PDB entry 5MIU | X-ray diffraction, 3.50 A resolution | chain A

== Chain A ==
Protein: Apoptosis-inducing factor 1, mitochondrial
Organism: Mus musculus
Notes: EC 1.1.1.-
Reference sequence: Q9Z0X1 (AIFM1_MOUSE); residue numbers follow UniProt; this construct covers 78-612
Chain sequence (535 residues; row label = number of the first residue in the row):
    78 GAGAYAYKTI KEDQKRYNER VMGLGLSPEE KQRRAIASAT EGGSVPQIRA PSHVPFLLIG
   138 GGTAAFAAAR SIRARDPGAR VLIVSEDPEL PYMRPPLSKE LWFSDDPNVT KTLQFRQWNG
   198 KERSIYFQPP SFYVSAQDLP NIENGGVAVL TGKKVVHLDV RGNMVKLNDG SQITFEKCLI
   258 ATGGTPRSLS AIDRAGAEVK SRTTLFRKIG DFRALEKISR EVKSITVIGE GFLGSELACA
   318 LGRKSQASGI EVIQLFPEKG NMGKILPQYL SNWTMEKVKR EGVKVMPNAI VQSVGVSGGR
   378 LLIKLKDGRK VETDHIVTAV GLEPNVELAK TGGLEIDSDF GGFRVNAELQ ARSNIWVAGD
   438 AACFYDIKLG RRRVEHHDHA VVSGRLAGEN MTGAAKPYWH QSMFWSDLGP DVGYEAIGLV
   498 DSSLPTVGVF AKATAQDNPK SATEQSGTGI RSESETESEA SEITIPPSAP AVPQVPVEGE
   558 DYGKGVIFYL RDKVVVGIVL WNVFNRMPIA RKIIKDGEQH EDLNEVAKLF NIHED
Not modelled in the structure: 78-128, 529-557, 611-612
Differences from the reference sequence: conflict Glu307 (Gly in Q9Z0X1)
Swiss-Prot annotation at these positions:
  - motif: Lys445 to Arg450 (Nuclear localization signal)
  - binding site (FAD): Gly137 to Ala141, Glu163, Asp164, Arg171, Lys176, Val232, Arg284, Asp437, His453, His454, Trp482
  - binding site (NAD(+)): Trp195, Glu335, Lys341, Gly398, Glu452, His453, Trp482, Glu492, Asn582
  - modified residue: Lys108 (N6-succinyllysine), Ser115 (Phosphoserine), Ser267 (Phosphoserine), Ser370 (Phosphoserine), Lys387 (N6-acetyllysine), Thr520 (Phosphothreonine), Ser523 (Phosphoserine), Ser529 (Phosphoserine), Lys592 (N6-acetyllysine)
  - cross-link: Lys254 (Glycyl lysine isopeptide (Lys-Gly) (interchain with G-Cter in ubiquitin))
Small-molecule neighbours: FAD (flavin-adenine dinucleotide): Ile136, Gly137, Gly138, Gly139, Thr140, Ala141, Ala142, Val161, Ser162, Glu163, Asp164, Arg171, Pro172, Leu174, Ser175, Lys176, Lys230, Lys231, Val232, Ala258, Thr259, Gly260, Phe283, Arg284, Lys285, Leu310, Glu313, Asn402, Leu405, Ala435, Gly436, Asp437, Glu452, His453, His454, Asp455, Ala457, Met480, Phe481, Trp482
From the paper describing this entry:
  - conformationally variable residues (loop rearrangement, side-chain flip): Phe333 to Glu335, Asn365 to Ser370

== Overview ==
Chain A binds flavin-adenine dinucleotide. Curated annotation (UniProt) lists 15 FAD-binding residues and 9
NAD+-binding residues. From the paper: conformational variability at Phe333 and Asn365.
Chain A is Apoptosis-inducing factor 1, mitochondrial (Mus musculus); the structure, G307E variant of Murine
Apoptosis Inducing Factor (oxidized state), was determined by X-ray diffraction together with 5MIV from the
same study.
